Entry 6N07 (electron microscopy, 3.60 A resolution); this record covers chains GA and LE of the 42 polymer chains in the assembly.

== Chain GA (and LE) ==
Name: Microcompartments protein
Source organism: Haliangium ochraceum (strain DSM 14365 / JCM 11303 / SMP-2)
Notes: chain LE of this document is another copy of the same molecule, construct and numbering; everything in this record applies to it too
Reference sequence: D0LID5 (D0LID5_HALO1); residue numbers follow UniProt; this construct covers 1-99
Sequence (99 residues; numbered 1 to 99; the number before each row is that of its first residue):
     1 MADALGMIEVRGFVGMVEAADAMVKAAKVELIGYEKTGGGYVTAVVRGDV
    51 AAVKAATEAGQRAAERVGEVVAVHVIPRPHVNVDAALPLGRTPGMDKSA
Disordered / not traced: 1, 94-99
Swiss-Prot annotation at these positions:
  - mutagenesis: Lys-28 (K28A: Forms larger hexamer patches, increases hexamer stacking), Arg-78 (R78A: Forms smaller hexamer patches)

== Chain GA / chain LE interface ==
Residue-residue contacts (4):
  Lys-25(GA) / Lys-25(LE)  hydrogen bond (side chain-backbone)
  Lys-25(GA) / Ala-26(LE)
  Arg-62(GA) / Arg-66(LE)
  Arg-66(GA) / Arg-66(LE)
Interface residues without a listed pair, chain GA (4 interface residues in all): Ala-26
Interface residues without a listed pair, chain LE (4 interface residues in all): Arg-62

== Summary ==
Chain GA and chain LE each contribute 4 residues to their interface, with 1 hydrogen bond. The hydrogen-bonded
pair is Lys-25(GA)/Lys-25(LE). From UniProt: 2 mutagenesis sites on chain GA.
Both chains are Microcompartments protein (Haliangium ochraceum (strain DSM 14365 / JCM 11303 / SMP-2)). Entry
6N07 (Structure of the HO BMC shell: BMC-TD focused map, open inner pore, compacted shell) was determined by
electron microscopy (same publication as 6MZU, 6MZV, 6MZX, 6MZY, 6N06, 6N09, 6N0F and 6N0G).
